Entry 4YHG (X-ray diffraction, 2.40 A resolution); this record covers chain A.

Chain A:
Name: GH5
Organism: Bacteroidetes bacterium AC2a
Notes: EC 3.2.1.4
UniProt: A0A076MPD7 (A0A076MPD7_9BACT); residues 9-397 here correspond to UniProt positions 26-414 (UniProt number = residue number + 17)
Amino-acid sequence (389 residues; numbered 9 to 397; the number before each row is that of its first residue):
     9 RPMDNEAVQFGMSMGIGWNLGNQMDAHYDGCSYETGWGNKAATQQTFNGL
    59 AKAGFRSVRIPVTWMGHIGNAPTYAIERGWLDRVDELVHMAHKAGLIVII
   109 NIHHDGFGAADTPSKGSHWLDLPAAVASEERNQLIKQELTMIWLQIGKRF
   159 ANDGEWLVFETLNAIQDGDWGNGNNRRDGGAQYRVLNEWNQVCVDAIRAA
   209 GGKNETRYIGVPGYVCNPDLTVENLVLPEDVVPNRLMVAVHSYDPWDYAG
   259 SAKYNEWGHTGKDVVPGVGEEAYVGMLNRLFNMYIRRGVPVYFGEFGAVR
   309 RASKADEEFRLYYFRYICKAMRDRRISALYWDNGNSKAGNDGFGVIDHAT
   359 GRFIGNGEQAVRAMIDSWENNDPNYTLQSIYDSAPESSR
Sequence notes: engineered mutation Ala172 (Glu189 in A0A076MPD7)
Reported in the primary citation:
  - binding site for beta-D-glucopyranose: Asn30, Asp33, Trp45, His111, His112, Phe115, Asn171, His249, Tyr251, Glu303, Trp339, Asn341, Asp349
  - binding site for beta-D-glucopyranose: Trp254 (proposed by the authors, not directly observed)
  - catalytic residues: Glu303 (by similarity / conservation)
  - mutagenesis - E303A: abolished catalytic activity on carboxymethylcellulose (CMC)

Summary:
From the paper: the catalytic residue Glu303; E303A abolishes catalytic activity on carboxymethylcellulose
(CMC).
Chain A is GH5 (Bacteroidetes bacterium AC2a); the structure, Native bacteroidetes-affiliated GH5 cellulase
linked with a polysaccharide utilization locus, was determined by X-ray diffraction together with 4YHE from
the same study.
